5VWI - chains B and D of the 4 polymer chains in the assembly; structure by X-ray diffraction, 1.75 A resolution.

Chain B:
Protein: Protein scribble homolog
Source organism: Homo sapiens
Reference sequence: Q14160 (SCRIB_HUMAN); residues 12-102 here correspond to UniProt positions 1002-1092 (UniProt number = residue number + 990)
Chain sequence (96 residues; each row starts with the number of its first residue):
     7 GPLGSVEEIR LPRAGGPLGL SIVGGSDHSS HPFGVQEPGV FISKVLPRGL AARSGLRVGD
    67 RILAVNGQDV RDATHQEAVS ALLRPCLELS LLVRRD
Not modelled in the structure: 7-8, 37-42, 93
Sequence notes: expression tag (7-11)

Chain D:
Protein: beta-PIX
Source organism: Homo sapiens
Chain sequence (8 residues; row label = number of the first residue in the row):
    10 PAWDETNL

Interface between chain B and chain D:
Residue-residue contacts (24):
  P23(B) with L17(D)
  L24(B) with L17(D), hydrogen bond (backbone-backbone)
  G25(B) with L17(D), hydrogen bond (backbone-backbone)
  L26(B) with N16(D); L17(D), hydrogen bond (backbone-backbone)
  S27(B) with E14(D); T15(D); N16(D), hydrogen bond
  I28(B) with D13(D); E14(D); T15(D), hydrogen bond (backbone-backbone)
  V29(B) with D13(D); E14(D)
  G30(B) with D13(D)
  H34(B) with W12(D); D13(D), hydrogen bond (side chain-backbone)
  S36(B) with W12(D)
  S49(B) with E14(D), hydrogen bond
  K50(B) with N16(D)
  H81(B) with D13(D); T15(D), hydrogen bond
  V85(B) with T15(D)
  L88(B) with L17(D), hydrophobic
  L89(B) with L17(D), hydrophobic

Overview:
Chain B and chain D form an interface of 16 and 6 residues respectively; the contacts include 8 hydrogen
bonds. Polar pairs include L24(B)-L17(D), S27(B)-N16(D) and H34(B)-D13(D).
Chain B is Protein scribble homolog and chain D is beta-PIX, both from Homo sapiens; the structure, Crystal
structure of human Scribble PDZ1:Beta-PIX complex, was determined by X-ray diffraction together with 5VWC and
5VWK from the same study.
